5M3L - chains M and O of the 15 polymer chains in the assembly; structure by electron microscopy, 3.80 A resolution.

Chain M:
Molecule: Hemoglobin linker chain L1
From: Lumbricus terrestris
UniProt: Q9GV76 (Q9GV76_LUMTE); residues 9-225 here correspond to UniProt positions 24-240 (UniProt number = residue number + 15)
Amino-acid sequence (217 residues; row label = number of the first residue in the row):
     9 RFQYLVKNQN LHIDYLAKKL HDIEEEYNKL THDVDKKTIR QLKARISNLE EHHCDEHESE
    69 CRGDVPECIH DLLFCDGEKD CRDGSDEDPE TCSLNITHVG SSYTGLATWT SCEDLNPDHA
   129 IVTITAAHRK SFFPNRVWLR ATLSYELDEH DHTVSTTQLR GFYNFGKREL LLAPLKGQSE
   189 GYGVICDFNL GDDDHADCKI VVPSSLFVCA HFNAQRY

Chain O:
Molecule: Extracellular hemoglobin linker L3 subunit
From: Lumbricus terrestris
UniProt: Q2I742 (Q2I742_LUMTE); residues 8-222 here correspond to UniProt positions 26-240 (UniProt number = residue number + 18)
Amino-acid sequence (215 residues; row label = number of the first residue in the row):
     8 QSHDEIIDKI IERTNKITTS ISHVESLLDD RLDPKRIRKA GSLRHRVEEL EDPSCDEHEH
    68 QCGGDDPQCI SKLFVCDGHN DCRNGEDEKD CTLPTKAGDK FIGDVCFDHC TKRRPEHMTL
   128 AFESSSIAAF FTPIADLHVH IEIESETDED ESEVSMPADG EYSFADHRLT IHPPEEDGLG
   188 LVGEFDGYNF DRFVGHIVHE LSEEVCAEFI FHRKK
Construct notes: conflict Ile17 (Leu35 in Q2I742), Cys113 (Val131 in Q2I742)

Chain M / chain O interface:
Residue-residue contacts - 20 pairs, chain M then chain O:
  Gln11(M) - His10(O)
  Val14(M) - Ile14(O)  hydrophobic
  Val14(M) - Ile17(O)  hydrophobic
  Gln17(M) - Ile17(O)
  Asn18(M) - Ile17(O)
  Ile21(M) - Arg20(O)
  Ile21(M) - Thr21(O)
  Ala25(M) - Ile24(O)  hydrophobic
  Leu28(M) - Ile28(O)  hydrophobic
  Tyr35(M) - Leu34(O)  hydrogen bond (side chain-backbone)
  Tyr35(M) - Leu35(O)  hydrophobic
  Thr39(M) - Arg38(O)  hydrogen bond
  Lys51(M) - Leu50(O)
  Lys51(M) - Arg53(O)
  Ile54(M) - Arg53(O)
  Leu57(M) - Leu57(O)  hydrophobic
  Glu58(M) - Leu57(O)
  Asp72(M) - His219(O)  salt bridge
  Val73(M) - Val112(O)
  Pro74(M) - Cys113(O)  hydrogen bond (backbone-side chain)
Interface residues without a listed pair, chain M (23 interface residues in all): Asp22, Glu32, His40, Asp41, Leu50, His61, Arg90
Interface residues without a listed pair, chain O (21 interface residues in all): Val31, Asp37, Val54, Phe114, Arg199

In short:
23 residues of chain M and 21 residues of chain O are in contact, with 3 hydrogen bonds and 1 salt bridge.
Polar pairs include Asp72(M)-His219(O), Tyr35(M)-Leu34(O) and Thr39(M)-Arg38(O).
Chain M is Hemoglobin linker chain L1 and chain O is Extracellular hemoglobin linker L3 subunit, both from
Lumbricus terrestris; the structure, Single-particle cryo-EM using alignment by classification (ABC): the
structure of Lumbricus terrestris hemoglobin, was determined by electron microscopy.
